Entry 7Q6T (X-ray diffraction, 2.05 A resolution); this record covers chain A.

[Chain A]
Name: ATPase family AAA domain-containing protein 2
Organism: Homo sapiens
Notes: EC 3.6.1.3; fragment: bromodomain
UniProtKB: Q6PL18 (ATAD2_HUMAN); residue numbers follow UniProt; this construct covers 981-1108
Chain sequence (130 residues; row label = number of the first residue in the row):
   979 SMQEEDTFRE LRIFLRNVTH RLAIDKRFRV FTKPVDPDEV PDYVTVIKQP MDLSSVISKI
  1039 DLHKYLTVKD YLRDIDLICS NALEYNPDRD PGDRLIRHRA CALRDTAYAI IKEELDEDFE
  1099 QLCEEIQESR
Construct notes: expression tag (979-980)
Small-molecule neighbours: 96L ((1R,9S,12R)-13-[[8-[[1-(2-fluoranyl-2-methyl-propyl)piperidin-4-yl]amino]-3-methyl-[1,2,4]triazolo[4,3-b]pyridazin-6-yl]carbonyl]-12-propan-2-yl-11,13-diazatricyclo[7.3.1.02,7]trideca-2,4,6-trien-10-one): R1007, V1008, F1009, T1010, K1011, P1012, V1013, D1014, E1017, V1018, Y1021, A1060, Y1063, N1064, D1068, G1070, D1071, I1074

[Summary]
Bound to chain A: compound 96L.
Chain A is ATPase family AAA domain-containing protein 2 (Homo sapiens); the structure, Crystal structure of
the bromodomain of ATAD2 with AZ13824374, was determined by X-ray diffraction, deposited together with 7Q6U,
7Q6V and 7Q6W.
